PDB entry 1G3Q | X-ray diffraction, 2.00 A resolution | chain A

# Chain A
Molecule: Cell division inhibitor
Organism: Pyrococcus furiosus
UniProt: Q8U3I1 (Q8U3I1_PYRFU); numbering as in UniProt (aligned over 1-237)
Amino-acid sequence (237 residues; numbered 1 to 237; the number before each row is that of its first residue):
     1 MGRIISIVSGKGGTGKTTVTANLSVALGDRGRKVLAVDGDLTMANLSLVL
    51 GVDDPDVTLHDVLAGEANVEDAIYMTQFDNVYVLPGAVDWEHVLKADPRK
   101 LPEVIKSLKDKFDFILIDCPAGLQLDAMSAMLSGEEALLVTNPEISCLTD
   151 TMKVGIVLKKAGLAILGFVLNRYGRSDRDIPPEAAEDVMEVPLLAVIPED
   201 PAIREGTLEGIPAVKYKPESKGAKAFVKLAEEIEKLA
Metal / ion sites: Mg2+: Thr17 (together with ADP)
Ligand contacts: ADP (adenosine-5'-diphosphate): Gly12, Gly13, Thr14, Gly15, Lys16, Thr17, Thr18, Asp118, Asn171, Arg172, Ile197, Pro198, Glu199, Asp200, Ile203, Arg204, Thr207
Reported in the primary citation:
  - binding site for ADP: Gly13, Gly15, Lys16, Thr18, Asn171, Arg172, Pro198, Ile203, Arg204, Thr207
  - contacts within the chain: Lys11-Asp150, Lys11-Ser146 (hydrogen bond), Asp38-Asp118 (water-mediated contact), Arg172-Glu199 (hydrogen bond)
  - Mg2+ coordination: Thr17
  - Mg2+ coordination through a water molecule: Asp40, Asn45, Asp118
  - catalytic residues: Asp40 (proposed by the authors, not directly observed)

# Summary
Bound to chain A: ADP. The paper reports the catalytic residue Asp40; a binding site for ADP at Gly13, Gly15
and Lys16 among others.
Chain A is Cell division inhibitor (Pyrococcus furiosus); the structure, Crystal structure analysis of
pyrococcus furiosus cell division atpase mind, was determined by X-ray diffraction, deposited together with
1G3R.
